6B2X - chain A; structure by X-ray diffraction, 2.20 A resolution.

== Chain A ==
Protein: Solute-binding periplasmic protein of iron/siderophore ABC transporter
Organism: Yersinia pestis
Reference sequence: Q8D027 (Q8D027_YERPE); residues -37 to 351 here correspond to UniProt positions 1-389 (UniProt number = residue number + 38)
Chain sequence (401 residues; numbered -37 to 363; the number before each row is that of its first residue; numbers below 1 keep their minus sign (Met-37 is residue -37)):
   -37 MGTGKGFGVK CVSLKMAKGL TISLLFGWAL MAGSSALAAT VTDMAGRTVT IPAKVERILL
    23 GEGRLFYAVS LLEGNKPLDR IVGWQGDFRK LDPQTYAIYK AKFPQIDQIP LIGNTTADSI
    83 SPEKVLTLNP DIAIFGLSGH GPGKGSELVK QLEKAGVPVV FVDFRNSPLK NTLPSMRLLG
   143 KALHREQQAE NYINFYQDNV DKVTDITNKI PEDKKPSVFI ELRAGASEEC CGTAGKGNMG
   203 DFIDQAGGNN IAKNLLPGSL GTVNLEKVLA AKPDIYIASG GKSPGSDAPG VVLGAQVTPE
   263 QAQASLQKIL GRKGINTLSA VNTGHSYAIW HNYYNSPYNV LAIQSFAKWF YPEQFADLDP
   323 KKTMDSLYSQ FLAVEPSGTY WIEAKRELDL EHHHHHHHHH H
Unresolved in the structure: -37 to 0, 78-80, 102-107, 189-191, 347-363
Construct notes: expression tag (352-363)
Disulfide bonds: Cys192-Cys193
Ion coordination: Na+: Tyr61, Tyr300
Reported in the primary citation:
  - conformationally variable residues (domain motion, helix shift): Leu110 to Ala117, Glu190, Leu227 to Ala233

== Overview ==
The Na+ site is built by Tyr61 and Tyr300. From the paper: conformational variability at Leu110, Glu190 and
Leu227.
Chain A is Solute-binding periplasmic protein of iron/siderophore ABC transporter (Yersinia pestis); the
structure, Apo YiuA Crystal Form 1, was determined by X-ray diffraction together with 6B2Y from the same
study.
